8SS4 - chains B and C of the 6 polymer chains in the assembly; structure by electron microscopy, 3.30 A resolution.

# Chain B (and C)
Molecule: Glutamate receptor 2, Voltage-dependent calcium channel gamma-5 subunit chimera
Organism: Rattus norvegicus
Notes: chain C of this document is another copy of the same molecule, construct and numbering; everything in this record applies to it too
UniProtKB: chimeric construct of P19491, Q8VHW8: residues 10-826 from P19491 (GRIA2_RAT), isoform P19491-2 positions 25-841 (UniProt number = residue number + 15); residues 832-1035 from Q8VHW8 positions 4-207 (UniProt number = residue number - 828)
Amino-acid sequence (1026 residues; numbered 10 to 1035; the number before each row is that of its first residue):
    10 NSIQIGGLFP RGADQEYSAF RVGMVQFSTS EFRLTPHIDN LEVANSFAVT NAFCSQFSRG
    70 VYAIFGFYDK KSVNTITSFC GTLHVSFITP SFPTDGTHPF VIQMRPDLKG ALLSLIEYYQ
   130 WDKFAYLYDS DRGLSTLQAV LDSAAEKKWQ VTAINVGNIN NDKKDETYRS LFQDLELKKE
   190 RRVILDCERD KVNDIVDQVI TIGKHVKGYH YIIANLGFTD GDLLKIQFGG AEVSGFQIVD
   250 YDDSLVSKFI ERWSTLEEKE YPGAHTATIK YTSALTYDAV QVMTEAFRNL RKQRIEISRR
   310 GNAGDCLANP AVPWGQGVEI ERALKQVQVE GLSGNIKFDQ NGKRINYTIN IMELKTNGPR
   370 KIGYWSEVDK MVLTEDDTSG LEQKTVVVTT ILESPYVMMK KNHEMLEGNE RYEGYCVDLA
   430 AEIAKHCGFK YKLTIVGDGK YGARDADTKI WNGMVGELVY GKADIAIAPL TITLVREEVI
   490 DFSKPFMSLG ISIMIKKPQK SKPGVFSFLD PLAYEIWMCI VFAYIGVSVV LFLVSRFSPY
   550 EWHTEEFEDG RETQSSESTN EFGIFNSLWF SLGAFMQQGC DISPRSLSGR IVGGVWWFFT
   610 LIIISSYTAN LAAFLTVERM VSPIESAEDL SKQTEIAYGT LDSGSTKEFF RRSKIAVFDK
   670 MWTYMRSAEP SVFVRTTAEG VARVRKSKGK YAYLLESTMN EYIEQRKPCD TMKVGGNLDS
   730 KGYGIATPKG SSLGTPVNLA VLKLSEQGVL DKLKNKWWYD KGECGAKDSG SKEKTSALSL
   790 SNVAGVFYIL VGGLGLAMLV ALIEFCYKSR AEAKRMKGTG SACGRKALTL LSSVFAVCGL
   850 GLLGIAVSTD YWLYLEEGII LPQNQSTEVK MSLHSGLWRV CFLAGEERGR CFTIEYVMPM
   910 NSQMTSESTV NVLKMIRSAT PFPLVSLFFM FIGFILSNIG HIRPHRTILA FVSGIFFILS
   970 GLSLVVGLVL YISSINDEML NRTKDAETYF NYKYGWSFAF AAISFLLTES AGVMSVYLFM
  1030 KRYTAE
Disordered / not traced: 10-391, 550-568, 776-781, 821-1035 (chain C: 10-391, 549-568, 776-783, 823-832, 908-918)
Disulfides: C718-C773
Construct notes: conflict E241 (Asn256 in P19491), L382 (Val397 in P19491), E384 (Gly405 in P19491), D385 (Asn406 in P19491), Q392 (Asn413 in P19491), S754 (Asn775 in P19491), V758 (Leu779 in P19491); linker (827-831)
Small-molecule neighbours: spermidine (SPD): Q586, Q587, G588
UniProt features mapped onto this chain:
  - glycosylation: N355 (N-linked (GlcNAc...) asparagine)

# Chain B / chain C interface
Pairs across the interface (113):
  T482(B) - L751(C)
  T482(B) - E755(C)
  L483(B) - L748(C)  hydrophobic
  L483(B) - K752(C)
  L483(B) - E755(C)  hydrogen bond (backbone-side chain)
  E486(B) - K493(C)  salt bridge
  E486(B) - N747(C)
  E486(B) - L748(C)
  E486(B) - L751(C)
  S492(B) - K493(C)
  K493(B) - I481(C)
  K493(B) - E486(C)  salt bridge
  K493(B) - F491(C)  hydrogen bond (side chain-backbone)
  K493(B) - S492(C)
  P494(B) - P494(C)
  S497(B) - S729(C)  hydrogen bond
  D519(B) - A786(C)
  P520(B) - L787(C)  hydrogen bond (backbone-backbone)
  L521(B) - L787(C)  hydrophobic
  A522(B) - L787(C)  hydrogen bond (backbone-backbone)
  E524(B) - S788(C)
  E524(B) - L789(C)  hydrogen bond (side chain-backbone)
  I525(B) - L787(C)
  I525(B) - S788(C)
  I525(B) - L789(C)  hydrophobic
  I525(B) - V792(C)  hydrophobic
  C528(B) - L789(C)  hydrophobic
  C528(B) - F796(C)
  A532(B) - L799(C)  hydrophobic
  G535(B) - L803(C)
  V536(B) - L799(C)  hydrophobic
  V536(B) - L803(C)  hydrophobic
  V539(B) - L803(C)  hydrophobic
  V543(B) - M807(C)  hydrophobic
  S547(B) - E813(C)
  A583(B) - Q587(C)
  Q586(B) - Q586(C)
  Q586(B) - Q587(C)
  D590(B) - D590(C)
  S592(B) - W578(C)
  S592(B) - D590(C)
  P593(B) - W578(C)
  S595(B) - F574(C)
  L596(B) - F574(C)
  L596(B) - E813(C)
  S597(B) - A806(C)
  S597(B) - A810(C)
  S597(B) - E813(C)  hydrogen bond
  R599(B) - F574(C)
  R599(B) - N575(C)
  R599(B) - W578(C)
  I600(B) - G802(C)
  I600(B) - A806(C)  hydrophobic
  V601(B) - L803(C)  hydrophobic
  V601(B) - A806(C)  hydrophobic
  G603(B) - L581(C)
  V604(B) - L799(C)
  V604(B) - G802(C)
  W605(B) - L799(C)  hydrophobic
  W606(B) - W578(C)  hydrophobic
  W606(B) - L581(C)
  W606(B) - G582(C)
  W606(B) - M585(C)  hydrophobic
  W606(B) - Q587(C)
  F607(B) - F517(C)  hydrophobic
  F607(B) - M585(C)  hydrophobic
  F608(B) - V795(C)
  F608(B) - F796(C)  hydrophobic
  L610(B) - M585(C)  hydrophobic
  L610(B) - I613(C)  hydrophobic
  I611(B) - F517(C)  hydrophobic
  I611(B) - Y616(C)
  I611(B) - V795(C)  hydrophobic
  S614(B) - Y616(C)
  S614(B) - T617(C)  hydrogen bond
  S614(B) - L620(C)
  S615(B) - L620(C)
  S615(B) - L787(C)
  S615(B) - V792(C)
  T617(B) - T617(C)
  A618(B) - T617(C)
  A618(B) - L620(C)  hydrophobic
  A618(B) - A621(C)
  A618(B) - L624(C)
  N619(B) - A786(C)
  N619(B) - L787(C)
  A621(B) - T625(C)
  A622(B) - L624(C)
  A622(B) - T625(C)
  A622(B) - R628(C)  hydrogen bond (backbone-side chain)
  F623(B) - R628(C)
  F623(B) - S785(C)
  T625(B) - T625(C)
  V626(B) - T625(C)
  V626(B) - R628(C)  hydrogen bond (backbone-side chain)
  V626(B) - M629(C)  hydrophobic
  R628(B) - R628(C)  hydrogen bond (side chain-backbone)
  R628(B) - S785(C)  hydrogen bond
  R661(B) - E755(C)
  I664(B) - K761(C)
  I664(B) - N764(C)
  N747(B) - E486(C)  hydrogen bond
  L748(B) - L483(C)
  L748(B) - E487(C)
  L751(B) - I481(C)  hydrophobic
  L751(B) - L483(C)  hydrophobic
  L751(B) - E486(C)
  K752(B) - L483(C)
  E755(B) - T482(C)
  E755(B) - L483(C)  hydrogen bond (side chain-backbone)
  E755(B) - R661(C)
  Q756(B) - R661(C)
  Q756(B) - K663(C)
Also at the interface, not in a pair above, chain B (73 interface residues in all): I481, E487, F491, L542, P548, Q587, G588, G602, T609, I612, D728, S729, G757, D760, N764
Also at the interface, not in a pair above, chain C (64 interface residues in all): S497, G588, I664, D728, S754, Q756, D760, I798, V809, F814, K817

# Overview
Chain B and chain C form an interface of 73 and 64 residues respectively, with 14 hydrogen bonds and 2 salt
bridges. Among the polar pairs are E486(B)-K493(C), L483(B)-E755(C) and K493(B)-F491(C). Bound to chain B:
spermidine.
Chain B and chain C are both Glutamate receptor 2, Voltage-dependent calcium channel gamma-5 subunit chimera
(Rattus norvegicus); the structure, Structure of LBD-TMD of AMPA receptor GluA2 in complex with auxiliary
subunits TARP gamma-5 and cornichon-2 ..., was determined by electron microscopy together with 8SS2, 8SS3,
8SS6, 8SS7, 8SSA and 8SSB from the same study.
